7QT1 - chains A and C of the 8 polymer chains in the assembly; structure by X-ray diffraction, 2.10 A resolution.

Chain A (and C):
Protein: RubisCO large subunit
Organism: synthetic construct
Notes: chain C of this document is another copy of the same molecule, construct and numbering; everything in this record applies to it too
Amino-acid sequence (457 residues; each row starts with the number of its first residue):
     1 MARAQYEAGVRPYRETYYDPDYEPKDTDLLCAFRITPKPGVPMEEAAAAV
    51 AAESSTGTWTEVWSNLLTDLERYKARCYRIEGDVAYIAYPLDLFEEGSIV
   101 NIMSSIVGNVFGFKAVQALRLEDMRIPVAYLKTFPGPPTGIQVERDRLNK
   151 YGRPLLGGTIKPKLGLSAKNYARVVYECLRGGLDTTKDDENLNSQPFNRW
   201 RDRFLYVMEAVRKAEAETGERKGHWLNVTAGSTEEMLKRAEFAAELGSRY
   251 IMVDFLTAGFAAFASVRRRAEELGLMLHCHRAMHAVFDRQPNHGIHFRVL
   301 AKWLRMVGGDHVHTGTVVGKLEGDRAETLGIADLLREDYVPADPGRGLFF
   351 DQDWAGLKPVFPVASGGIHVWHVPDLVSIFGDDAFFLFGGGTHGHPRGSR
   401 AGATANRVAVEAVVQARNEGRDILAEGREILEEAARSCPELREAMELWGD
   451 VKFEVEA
Disordered / not traced: 1-5, 454-457 (chain C: 1-5)
Modified / non-standard residues: K187 (lysine nz-carboxylic acid; KCX)
Bound ions: Mg2+: K187, D189, E190 (together with 2-carboxyarabinitol-1,5-diphosphate)
Small-molecule neighbours:
  - 2-carboxyarabinitol-1,5-diphosphate (CAP), molecule 1: E53, T58, W59, N109
  - 2-carboxyarabinitol-1,5-diphosphate (CAP), molecule 2: T159, K161, K163, K187, D189, E190, H280, R281, H284, H313, G315, K320, L321, S365, G366, G367, L387, F388, G389, G390

Interface between chain A and chain C:
Contacting residue pairs (12; chain A residue first):
  K169(A) - D146(C)
  K169(A) - N149(C)
  K169(A) - Y151(C)  hydrogen bond
  P196(A) - K358(C)  hydrogen bond (backbone-side chain)
  R201(A) - E271(C)
  R201(A) - E272(C)
  R201(A) - L273(C)
  R201(A) - G274(C)
  D202(A) - V143(C)
  D202(A) - R147(C)  salt bridge
  Y206(A) - D146(C)  hydrogen bond (side chain-backbone)
  Y206(A) - R147(C)  hydrogen bond (side chain-backbone)

Overview:
5 residues of chain A and 10 residues of chain C are in contact, with 4 hydrogen bonds and 1 salt bridge.
Polar contacts include D202(A)-R147(C), K169(A)-Y151(C) and P196(A)-K358(C). Chain A binds
2-carboxyarabinitol-1,5-diphosphate. K187(A), D189(A) and E190(A) coordinate Mg2+.
Chain A and chain C are both RubisCO large subunit (synthetic construct); the structure, Non-obligately
L8S8-complex forming RubisCO derived from ancestral sequence reconstruction and rational engineering in L8S8
complex with ..., was determined by X-ray diffraction together with 7QSW and 7QSY from the same study.
